7XO5 - chains A and D of the 4 polymer chains in the assembly; structure by electron microscopy, 3.13 A resolution.

Chain A:
Protein: Spike glycoprotein
Source organism: Severe acute respiratory syndrome coronavirus 2
Reference sequence: P0DTC2 (SPIKE_SARS2); numbering as in UniProt; present here: 1-68, 71-142, 146-210, 215-1208
Amino-acid sequence (1205 residues; numbered 1 to 1208 plus 6 insertion-coded residues; 9 numbers in that range are skipped by the numbering (no residue carries them; nothing is unmodelled there); the number before each row is that of its first residue; a row labelled like 210A-210F holds insertion residues (210A, then the next letters in order)):
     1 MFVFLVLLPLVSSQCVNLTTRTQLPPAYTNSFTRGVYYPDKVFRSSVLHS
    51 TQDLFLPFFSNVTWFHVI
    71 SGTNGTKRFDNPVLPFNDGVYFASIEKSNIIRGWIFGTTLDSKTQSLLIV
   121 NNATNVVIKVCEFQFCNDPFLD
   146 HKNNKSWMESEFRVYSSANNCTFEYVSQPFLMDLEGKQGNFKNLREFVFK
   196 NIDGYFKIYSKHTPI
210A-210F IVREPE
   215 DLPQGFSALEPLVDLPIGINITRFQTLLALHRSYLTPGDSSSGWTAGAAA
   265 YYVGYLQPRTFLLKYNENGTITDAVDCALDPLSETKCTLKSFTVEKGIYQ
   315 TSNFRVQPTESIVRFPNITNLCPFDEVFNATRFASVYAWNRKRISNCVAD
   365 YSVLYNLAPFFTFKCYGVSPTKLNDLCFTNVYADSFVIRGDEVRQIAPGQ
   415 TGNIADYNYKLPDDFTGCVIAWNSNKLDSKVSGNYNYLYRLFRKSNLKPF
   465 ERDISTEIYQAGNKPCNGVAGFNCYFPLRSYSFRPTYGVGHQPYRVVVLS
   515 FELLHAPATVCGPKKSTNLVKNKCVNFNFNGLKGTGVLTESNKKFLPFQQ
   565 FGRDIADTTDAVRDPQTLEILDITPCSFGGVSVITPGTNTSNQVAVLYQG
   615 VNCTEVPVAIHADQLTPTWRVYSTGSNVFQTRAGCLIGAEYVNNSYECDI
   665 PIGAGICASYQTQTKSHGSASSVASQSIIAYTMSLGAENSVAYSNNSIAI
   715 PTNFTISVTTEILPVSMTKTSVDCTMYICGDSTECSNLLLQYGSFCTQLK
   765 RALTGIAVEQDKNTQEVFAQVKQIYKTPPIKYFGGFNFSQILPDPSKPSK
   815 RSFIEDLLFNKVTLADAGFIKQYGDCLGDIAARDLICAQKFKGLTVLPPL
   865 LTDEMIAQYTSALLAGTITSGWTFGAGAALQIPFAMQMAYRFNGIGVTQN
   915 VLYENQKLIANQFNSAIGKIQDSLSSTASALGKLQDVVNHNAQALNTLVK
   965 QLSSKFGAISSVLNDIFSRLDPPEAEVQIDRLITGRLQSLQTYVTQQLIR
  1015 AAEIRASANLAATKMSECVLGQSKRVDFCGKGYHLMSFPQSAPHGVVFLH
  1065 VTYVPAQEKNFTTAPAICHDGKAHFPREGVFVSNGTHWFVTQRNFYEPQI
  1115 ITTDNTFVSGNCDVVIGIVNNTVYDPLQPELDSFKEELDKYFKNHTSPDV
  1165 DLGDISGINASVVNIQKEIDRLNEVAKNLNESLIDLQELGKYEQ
Not modelled in the structure: 1-26, 71-79, 146-156, 177-186, 210A-210F, 621-639, 677-689, 829-853, 1147-1208
Disulfides: Cys-291/Cys-301, Cys-617/Cys-649, Cys-662/Cys-671, Cys-738/Cys-760, Cys-743/Cys-749, Cys-1032/Cys-1043, Cys-1082/Cys-1126
Covalent attachments: N-acetylglucosamine (NAG) linked to Asn-165, Asn-234, Asn-282, Asn-331, Asn-343, Asn-603, Asn-616, Asn-657, Asn-709, Asn-801, Asn-1074, Asn-1098
Sequence notes: variant Val-67 (Ala in P0DTC2), Ile-95 (Thr in P0DTC2), Asp-142 (Gly in P0DTC2), Ile-210A (Leu212 in P0DTC2), Asp-339 (Gly in P0DTC2), Leu-371 (Ser in P0DTC2), Pro-373 (Ser in P0DTC2), Phe-375 (Ser in P0DTC2), Asn-417 (Lys in P0DTC2), Lys-440 (Asn in P0DTC2), Ser-446 (Gly in P0DTC2), Asn-477 (Ser in P0DTC2), Lys-478 (Thr in P0DTC2), Ala-484 (Glu in P0DTC2), Arg-493 (Gln in P0DTC2), Ser-496 (Gly in P0DTC2), Arg-498 (Gln in P0DTC2), Tyr-501 (Asn in P0DTC2), His-505 (Tyr in P0DTC2), Lys-547 (Thr in P0DTC2), Gly-614 (Asp in P0DTC2), Tyr-655 (His in P0DTC2), Lys-679 (Asn in P0DTC2), His-681 (Pro in P0DTC2), Lys-764 (Asn in P0DTC2), Tyr-796 (Asp in P0DTC2), Lys-856 (Asn in P0DTC2), His-954 (Gln in P0DTC2), Lys-969 (Asn in P0DTC2), Phe-981 (Leu in P0DTC2); insertion (210D-210F); engineered mutation Gly-682 (Arg in P0DTC2), Ser-683 (Arg in P0DTC2), Ser-685 (Arg in P0DTC2), Pro-986 (Lys in P0DTC2), Pro-987 (Val in P0DTC2)
UniProt features mapped onto this chain:
  - region: Asn-280 to Cys-301 (Putative superantigen), Arg-403 to Asp-405 (Integrin-binding motif), Asn-448 to Phe-456 (Immunodominant HLA epitope recognized by the CD8+), Ser-816 to Tyr-837 (Fusion peptide 1), Lys-835 to Phe-855 (Fusion peptide 2), Asp-1163 to Glu-1202 (Heptad repeat 2)
  - site: Arg-815, Ser-816 (Cleavage)
  - glycosylation: Asn-17 (N-linked (GlcNAc...) (complex) asparagine), Asn-61 (N-linked (GlcNAc...) (hybrid) asparagine), Asn-74 (N-linked (GlcNAc...) (complex) asparagine), Asn-122 (N-linked (GlcNAc...) (hybrid) asparagine), Asn-149 (N-linked (GlcNAc...) (complex) asparagine), Asn-165 (N-linked (GlcNAc...) (complex) asparagine), Asn-234 (N-linked (GlcNAc...) (high mannose) asparagine), Asn-282 (N-linked (GlcNAc...) (complex) asparagine), Thr-323 (O-linked (GalNAc) threonine), Ser-325 (O-linked (HexNAc...) serine), Asn-331 (N-linked (GlcNAc...) (complex) asparagine), Asn-343 (N-linked (GlcNAc...) (complex) asparagine), Asn-603 (N-linked (GlcNAc...) (hybrid) asparagine), Asn-616 (N-linked (GlcNAc...) (complex) asparagine), Asn-657 (N-linked (GlcNAc...) (complex) asparagine), Thr-676 (O-linked (GlcNAc...) threonine), Thr-678 (O-linked (GlcNAc...) threonine), Asn-709 (N-linked (GlcNAc...) (high mannose) asparagine), Asn-717 (N-linked (GlcNAc...) (hybrid) asparagine), Asn-801 (N-linked (GlcNAc...) (hybrid) asparagine) and 6 more in UniProt
  - natural variant: Leu-5 (L5F: In strain: Iota/B.1.526), Ser-13 (S13I: In strain: Epsilon/B.1.427/B.1.429), Leu-18 (L18F: In strain: Beta/B.1.351, Gamma/P.1 and 1 more), Thr-19 (T19I: In strain: Omicron/BQ.1.1, Omicron/XBB.1.5 and 1 more; T19R: In strain: Delta/B.1.617.2, Omicron/BA.2 and 4 more), Thr-20 (T20N: In strain: Gamma/P.1), Leu-24 to Ala-27 (sequence variant, change not given here; In strain: Omicron/BA.2, Omicron/BA.2.12.1 and 6 more), Pro-26 (P26S: In strain: Gamma/P.1), Gln-52 (Q52H: In strain: Omicron/EG.5.1), Val-67 (A67V: In strain: Eta/B.1.525, Omicron/BA.1; this construct carries the variant), Gly-75 (G75V: In strain: Lambda/C.37), Thr-76 (T76I: In strain: Lambda/C.37), Asp-80 (D80A: In strain: Beta/B.1.351), 74 further natural variant entries in UniProt
  - mutagenesis: Asn-121 (N121Q: Partial loss of biliverdin affinity), Arg-190 (R190K: Partial loss of biliverdin affinity), Asn-234 (N234Q: Increased resistance to neutralizing antibodies), Asn-331 (N331Q: Reduced viral infectivity), Asn-343 (N343Q: Reduced viral infectivity), Leu-452 (L452R: Increased resistance to neutralizing antibodies. Decreases HLA binding to NF9 epitope. Increased binding affinity to human ACE2), Tyr-453 (Y453F: Decreased HLA binding to NF9 epitope. Increased binding affinity to human ACE2), Ala-475 (A475V: Increased resistance to neutralizing antibodies), Val-483 (V483A: Increased resistance to neutralizing antibodies), Phe-490 (F490L: Increased resistance to neutralizing antibodies and human covalescent sera neutralization), His-519 (H519P: Increased resistance to human covalescent sera neutralization), Ser-673 (S673A: No effect on O-glycosylation by host GALNT1), 4 further mutagenesis entries in UniProt

Chain D:
Protein: Angiotensin-converting enzyme 2
Source organism: Mus musculus
Notes: EC 3.4.17.23, 3.4.17.-
Reference sequence: Q8R0I0 (ACE2_MOUSE); numbering as in UniProt (aligned over 1-805)
Amino-acid sequence (805 residues; numbered 1 to 805; the number before each row is that of its first residue):
     1 MSSSSWLLLSLVAVTTAQSLTEENAKTFLNNFNQEAEDLSYQSSLASWNY
    51 NTNITEENAQKMSEAAAKWSAFYEEQSKTAQSFSLQEIQTPIIKRQLQAL
   101 QQSGSSALSADKNKQLNTILNTMSTIYSTGKVCNPKNPQECLLLEPGLDE
   151 IMATSTDYNSRLWAWEGWRAEVGKQLRPLYEEYVVLKNEMARANNYNDYG
   201 DYWRGDYEAEGADGYNYNRNQLIEDVERTFAEIKPLYEHLHAYVRRKLMD
   251 TYPSYISPTGCLPAHLLGDMWGRFWTNLYPLTVPFAQKPNIDVTDAMMNQ
   301 GWDAERIFQEAEKFFVSVGLPHMTQGFWANSMLTEPADGRKVVCHPTAWD
   351 LGHGDFRIKMCTKVTMDNFLTAHHEMGHIQYDMAYARQPFLLRNGANEGF
   401 HEAVGEIMSLSAATPKHLKSIGLLPSDFQEDSETEINFLLKQALTIVGTL
   451 PFTYMLEKWRWMVFRGEIPKEQWMKKWWEMKREIVGVVEPLPHDETYCDP
   501 ASLFHVSNDYSFIRYYTRTIYQFQFQEALCQAAKYNGSLHKCDISNSTEA
   551 GQKLLKMLSLGNSEPWTKALENVVGARNMDVKPLLNYFQPLFDWLKEQNR
   601 NSFVGWNTEWSPYADQSIKVRISLKSALGANAYEWTNNEMFLFRSSVAYA
   651 MRKYFSIIKNQTVPFLEEDVRVSDLKPRVSFYFFVTSPQNVSDVIPRSEV
   701 EDAIRMSRGRINDVFGLNDNSLEFLGIHPTLEPPYQPPVTIWLIIFGVVM
   751 ALVVVGIIILIVTGIKGRKKKNETKREENPYDSMDIGKGESNAGFQNSDD
   801 AQTSF
Not modelled in the structure: 1-19, 135-139, 616-805
Disulfides: Cys-133/Cys-141, Cys-344/Cys-361
Covalent attachments: N-acetylglucosamine (NAG) linked to Asn-53, Asn-546
Small-molecule neighbours: Zn2+ (ZN): His-374, Glu-402, Glu-406, Arg-518
UniProt features mapped onto this chain:
  - region: Arg-652 to Lys-659 (Essential for cleavage by ADAM17), Arg-697 to Gly-716 (Essential for cleavage by TMPRSS11D and TMPRSS2)
  - motif: Glu-778 to Ile-786 (LIR), Tyr-781 to Asp-785 (SH2-binding), Tyr-781 to Met-784 (Endocytic sorting signal), Asn-792 to Phe-795 (PTB), Thr-803 to Phe-805 (PDZ-binding)
  - active site: Glu-375 (Proton acceptor), His-505 (Proton donor)
  - binding site (chloride): Arg-169, Trp-477, Lys-481
  - binding site (substrate): Arg-273, His-345, Pro-346, Tyr-515
  - binding site (Zn(2+)): His-374, His-378, Glu-402
  - modified residue: Tyr-781 (Phosphotyrosine), Ser-783 (Phosphoserine)
  - glycosylation (N-linked (GlcNAc...) asparagine): Asn-53, Asn-536, Asn-546, Asn-660, Asn-690
  - cross-link: Lys-788 (Glycyl lysine isopeptide (Lys-Gly) (interchain with G-Cter in ubiquitin))

Interface between chain A and chain D:
Contacting residue pairs (25; chain A residue first):
  Arg-403(A) / His-353(D)  hydrogen bond
  Tyr-453(A) / Gln-34(D)
  Phe-456(A) / Asn-30(D)
  Ala-475(A) / Asn-24(D)
  Phe-486(A) / Thr-79(D)
  Phe-486(A) / Ser-82(D)
  Asn-487(A) / Asn-24(D)
  Tyr-489(A) / Phe-28(D)
  Arg-493(A) / Asn-31(D)
  Arg-493(A) / Gln-34(D)
  Ser-496(A) / Glu-37(D)
  Thr-500(A) / Asn-330(D)  hydrogen bond
  Thr-500(A) / Asp-355(D)
  Thr-500(A) / Arg-357(D)  hydrogen bond
  Tyr-501(A) / Glu-37(D)
  Tyr-501(A) / Tyr-41(D)
  Tyr-501(A) / His-353(D)  hydrogen bond
  Tyr-501(A) / Asp-355(D)
  Gly-502(A) / His-353(D)
  Gly-502(A) / Gly-354(D)
  Gly-502(A) / Asp-355(D)
  Val-503(A) / Thr-324(D)
  Val-503(A) / Gln-325(D)
  Val-503(A) / Gly-326(D)
  His-505(A) / His-353(D)
Also at the interface, not in a pair above, chain A (17 interface residues in all): Leu-455, Tyr-473, Ser-494
Also at the interface, not in a pair above, chain D (19 interface residues in all): Thr-27, Asp-38

Summary:
17 residues of chain A face 19 of chain D across their interface; the contacts include 4 hydrogen bonds. Polar
pairs include Arg-403(A)/His-353(D), Thr-500(A)/Asn-330(D) and Thr-500(A)/Arg-357(D). Ligands of chain D:
Zn2+.
Here chain A is Spike glycoprotein (Severe acute respiratory syndrome coronavirus 2) and chain D is
Angiotensin-converting enzyme 2 (Mus musculus). Entry 7XO5 (SARS-CoV-2 Omicron BA.1 Variant Spike Trimer with
one mouse ACE2 Bound) was determined by electron microscopy (same publication as 7XO4, 7XO6, 7XO7, 7XO8, 7XO9,
7XOA and 3 further entries).
